6CPO - chains A and C of the 3 polymer chains in the assembly; structure by X-ray diffraction, 2.40 A resolution.

[Chain A]
Name: HLA class II histocompatibility antigen, DR alpha chain
Source organism: Homo sapiens
Reference sequence: P01903 (DRA_HUMAN); residues 1-182 here correspond to UniProt positions 26-207 (UniProt number = residue number + 25)
Amino-acid sequence (182 residues; numbered 1 to 182; the number before each row is that of its first residue):
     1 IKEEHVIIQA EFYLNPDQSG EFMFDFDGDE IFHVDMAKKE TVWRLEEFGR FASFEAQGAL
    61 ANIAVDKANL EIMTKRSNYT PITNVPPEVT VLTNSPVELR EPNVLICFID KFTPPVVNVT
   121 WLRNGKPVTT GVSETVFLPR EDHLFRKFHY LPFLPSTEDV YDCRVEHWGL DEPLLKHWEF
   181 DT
Not modelled in the structure: 1-3, 182
Differences from the reference sequence: conflict Thr182 (Ala207 in P01903)
Disulfides: Cys107-Cys163
Glycans and other covalent adducts: N-acetylglucosamine (NAG) linked to Asn78, Asn118
Curated features (UniProtKB/Swiss-Prot):
  - region: Glu179 to Asp181 (Connecting peptide)
  - site: Gln9 (Self- and pathogen-derived peptide antigen), Gly49 (Self-peptide antigen), Phe51 (Self- and pathogen-derived peptide antigen), Ala52 (Self-peptide antigen), Ser53 (Self- and pathogen-derived peptide antigen), Glu55 (Pathogen-derived peptide antigen), Asn62 (Self- and pathogen-derived peptide antigen), Asn69 (Pathogen-derived peptide antigen), Arg76 (Self- and pathogen-derived peptide antigen)
  - glycosylation (N-linked (GlcNAc...) asparagine): Asn78, Asn118

[Chain C]
Name: RQ13
Reference sequence: P04591 (GAG_HV1H2); residues 89-101 here correspond to UniProt positions 299-311 (UniProt number = residue number + 210)
Amino-acid sequence (13 residues; row label = number of the first residue in the row):
    89 RFYKTLRAEQ ASQ

[Chain A / chain C interface]
Residue-residue contacts - 30 pairs, chain A then chain C:
  Gln9(A) with Thr93(C); Leu94(C), hydrogen bond (side chain-backbone)
  Phe22(A) with Thr93(C)
  Phe24(A) with Lys92(C)
  Ile31(A) with Tyr91(C)
  Phe32(A) with Tyr91(C), hydrophobic
  Arg50(A) with Arg89(C), hydrogen bond (backbone-side chain)
  Phe51(A) with Arg89(C)
  Ala52(A) with Arg89(C); Tyr91(C), hydrophobic
  Ser53(A) with Arg89(C), hydrogen bond (backbone-backbone); Phe90(C); Tyr91(C), hydrogen bond (backbone-backbone)
  Phe54(A) with Phe90(C); Tyr91(C); Thr93(C)
  Glu55(A) with Phe90(C)
  Asn62(A) with Thr93(C); Leu94(C), hydrogen bond (side chain-backbone); Arg95(C); Ala96(C), hydrogen bond (side chain-backbone)
  Val65(A) with Ala96(C), hydrophobic; Glu97(C); Gln98(C)
  Asn69(A) with Glu97(C), hydrogen bond (side chain-backbone); Gln98(C); Ala99(C), hydrogen bond (side chain-backbone)
  Ile72(A) with Ser100(C)
  Met73(A) with Ala99(C), hydrophobic
  Arg76(A) with Ser100(C), hydrogen bond (side chain-backbone)
Interface residues without a listed pair, chain A (23 interface residues in all): Glu11, Trp43, Gly49, Gly58, Asp66, Ala68

[In short]
23 residues of chain A face 12 of chain C across their interface; the contacts include 9 hydrogen bonds. Polar
pairs include Gln9(A)-Leu94(C), Arg50(A)-Arg89(C) and Asn62(A)-Leu94(C). Covalently linked
N-acetylglucosamine: at Asn78(A) and Asn118(A).
Chain A is HLA class II histocompatibility antigen, DR alpha chain (Homo sapiens) and chain C is RQ13; the
structure, Crystal structure of DR15 presenting the RQ13 peptide, was determined by X-ray diffraction together
with 6CPH, 6CPL, 6CPN, 6CQJ, 6CQL, 6CQN, 6CQQ and 6CQR from the same study.
